9DDQ - chains B and Z of the 8 polymer chains in the assembly; structure by electron microscopy, 3.19 A resolution.

Chain B:
Name: Biopolymer transport protein ExbB
From: Escherichia coli
Reference sequence: P0ABU7 (EXBB_ECOLI); numbering as in UniProt (aligned over 1-244)
Chain sequence (244 residues; numbered 1 to 244; the number before each row is that of its first residue):
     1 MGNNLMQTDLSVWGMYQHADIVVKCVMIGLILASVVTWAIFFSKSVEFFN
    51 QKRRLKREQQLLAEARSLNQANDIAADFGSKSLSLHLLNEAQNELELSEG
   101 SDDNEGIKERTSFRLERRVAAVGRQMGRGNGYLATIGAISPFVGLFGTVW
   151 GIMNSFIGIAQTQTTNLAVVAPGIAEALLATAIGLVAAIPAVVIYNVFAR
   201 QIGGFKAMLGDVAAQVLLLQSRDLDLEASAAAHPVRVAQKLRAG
Not modelled in the structure: 1-8, 234-244

Chain Z:
Name: Biopolymer transport protein ExbD
From: Escherichia coli
Reference sequence: P0ABV2 (EXBD_ECOLI); residue numbers follow UniProt; this construct covers 1-141
Chain sequence (163 residues; each row starts with the number of its first residue):
     1 MAMHLNENLDDNGEMHDINVTPFIDVMLVLLIIFMVAAPLATVDVKVNLP
    51 ASTSTPQPRPEKPVYLSVKADNSMFIGNDPVTDETMITALNALTEGKKDT
   101 TIFFRADKTVDYETLMKVMDTLHQAGYLKIGLVGEETAKAKENLYFQGNA
   151 GSGHHHHHHHHHH
Not modelled in the structure: 1-11, 41-163
Construct notes: expression tag (142-163)

How chain B and chain Z interact:
Residue-residue contacts - 7 pairs, chain B then chain Z:
  Phe142(B) with Ile18(Z), hydrophobic; Val20(Z), hydrophobic
  Leu145(B) with Phe23(Z), hydrophobic
  Val149(B) with Phe23(Z), hydrophobic
  Phe156(B) with Leu30(Z), hydrophobic; Phe34(Z), hydrophobic
  Thr165(B) with Ala38(Z), hydrogen bond (side chain-backbone)
Interface residues without a listed pair, chain B (7 interface residues in all): Ile152, Ile159
Interface residues without a listed pair, chain Z (7 interface residues in all): Met27

Summary:
The chain B/chain Z interface involves 7 residues from each chain, with 1 hydrogen bond. Its one
hydrogen-bonded contact is Thr165(B)-Ala38(Z).
Here chain B is Biopolymer transport protein ExbB and chain Z is Biopolymer transport protein ExbD, both from
Escherichia coli. Entry 9DDQ (E. coli TonB-ExbBD TonB bound to ExbB chain A) was determined by electron
microscopy, deposited together with 9DDM, 9DDN, 9DDO and 9DDP.
